Entry 6Y22 (X-ray diffraction, 2.07 A resolution); this record covers chain A.

[Chain A]
Name: Probable E3 ubiquitin-protein ligase DTX2
Source organism: Homo sapiens
Notes: EC 2.3.2.27
Reference sequence: Q86UW9 (DTX2_HUMAN); numbering as in UniProt (aligned over 390-622)
Sequence (235 residues; numbered 388 to 622; the number before each row is that of its first residue):
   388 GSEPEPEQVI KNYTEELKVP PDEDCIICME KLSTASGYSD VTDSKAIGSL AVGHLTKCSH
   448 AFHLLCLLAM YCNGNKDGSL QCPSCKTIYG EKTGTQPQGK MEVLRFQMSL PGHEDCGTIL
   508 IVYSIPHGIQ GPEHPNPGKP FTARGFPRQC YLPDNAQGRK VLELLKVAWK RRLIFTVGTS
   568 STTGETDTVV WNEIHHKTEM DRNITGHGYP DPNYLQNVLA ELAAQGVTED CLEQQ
Disordered / not traced: 388-390, 618-622
Differences from the reference sequence: expression tag (388-389)
Metal / ion sites: Zn2+ site 1: Cys-412, Cys-415, His-450, Cys-453; Zn2+ site 2: Cys-445, His-447, Cys-469, Cys-472
Reported in the primary citation:
  - mutagenesis - I414A/Y425A: abolished catalytic activity

[Overview]
Cys-412, Cys-415, His-450 and Cys-453 coordinate Zn2+ site 1. Cys-445, His-447, Cys-469 and Cys-472 coordinate
Zn2+ site 2. The paper reports that I414A/Y425A abolish catalytic activity.
Chain A is Probable E3 ubiquitin-protein ligase DTX2 (Homo sapiens); the structure, RING-DTC domains of Deltex
2, Form 1, was determined by X-ray diffraction together with 6Y2X and 6Y3J from the same study.
